Entry 8GBN (X-ray diffraction, 2.70 A resolution); this record covers chain A.

== Chain A ==
Molecule: NAD-dependent protein deacylase sirtuin-5, mitochondrial
Source organism: Homo sapiens
Notes: EC 2.3.1.-
UniProtKB: Q9NXA8 (SIR5_HUMAN); numbering as in UniProt (aligned over 32-302)
Chain sequence (271 residues; numbered 32 to 302; the number before each row is that of its first residue):
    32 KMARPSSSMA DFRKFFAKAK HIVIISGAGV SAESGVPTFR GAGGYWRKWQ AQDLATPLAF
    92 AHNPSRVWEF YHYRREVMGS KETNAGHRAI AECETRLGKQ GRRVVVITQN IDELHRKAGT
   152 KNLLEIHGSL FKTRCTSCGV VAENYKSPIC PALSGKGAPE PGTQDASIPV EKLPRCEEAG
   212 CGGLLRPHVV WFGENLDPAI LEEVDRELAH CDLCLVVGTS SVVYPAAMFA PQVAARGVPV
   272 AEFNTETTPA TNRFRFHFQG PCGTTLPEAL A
Unresolved in the structure: 32-38, 278-284
Construct notes: engineered mutation Thr-114 (Pro in Q9NXA8)
Metal / ion sites: Zn2+: Cys-166, Cys-169, Cys-207, Cys-212
UniProt features mapped onto this chain:
  - active site: His-158 (Proton acceptor)
  - binding site (NAD(+)): Gln-140 to Asp-143, Gly-249 to Ser-251, Asn-275 to Glu-277, Cys-293
  - binding site (substrate): Tyr-102, Arg-105
  - binding site (Zn(2+)): Cys-166, Cys-169, Cys-207, Cys-212
  - mutagenesis: Thr-69 (T69A: Abolishes enzyme activity), Tyr-102 (Y102F: Increases the KM for desuccinylation), Arg-105 (R105M: Increases the KM for desuccinylation. Does not affect deacetylase activity), His-158 (H158A: Abolishes desuccinylation and deglutarylation activity)
Reported in the primary citation:
  - contacts within the chain: Thr-114/Arg-119 (hydrophobic contact), Thr-114/His-118 (hydrophobic contact), Thr-114/Ala-149 (hydrophobic contact), Thr-114/Leu-145 (hydrogen bond)
  - conformationally variable residues (order/disorder transition): Lys-148
  - mutagenesis - L128V: decreased stability
  - mutagenesis - L128V: decreased catalytic activity on succinyl-substrate
  - mutagenesis - L128V: unchanged catalytic activity on NAD+
  - mutagenesis - H158Y: unchanged stability
  - catalytic residues: His-158 (citing earlier work)
  - specificity-determining residues: Tyr-102, Arg-105 (citing earlier work)
  - disease-associated variants - L128V: decreased stability
  - disease-associated variants - L128V: decreased catalytic activity on succinyl-substrate
  - disease-associated variants - L128V: unchanged catalytic activity on NAD+

== In short ==
Cys-166, Cys-169, Cys-207 and Cys-212 form the Zn2+ site. Curated annotation (UniProt) lists active-site
residue His-158, 11 NAD+-binding residues, substrate-binding residues Tyr-102 and Arg-105 and 4 Zn2+-binding
residues. From the paper: the catalytic residue His-158; L128V reduces stability.
Chain A is NAD-dependent protein deacylase sirtuin-5, mitochondrial (Homo sapiens); the structure, Structure
of Apo Human SIRT5 P114T Mutant, was determined by X-ray diffraction (same publication as 8GBL).
